PDB entry 6X2X | X-ray diffraction, 2.46 A resolution | chains A and B of the 4 polymer chains in the assembly

[Chain A]
Name: GTP-binding nuclear protein Ran
Organism: Homo sapiens
Reference sequence: P62826 (RAN_HUMAN); residue numbers follow UniProt; this construct covers 1-216
Chain sequence (216 residues; row label = number of the first residue in the row):
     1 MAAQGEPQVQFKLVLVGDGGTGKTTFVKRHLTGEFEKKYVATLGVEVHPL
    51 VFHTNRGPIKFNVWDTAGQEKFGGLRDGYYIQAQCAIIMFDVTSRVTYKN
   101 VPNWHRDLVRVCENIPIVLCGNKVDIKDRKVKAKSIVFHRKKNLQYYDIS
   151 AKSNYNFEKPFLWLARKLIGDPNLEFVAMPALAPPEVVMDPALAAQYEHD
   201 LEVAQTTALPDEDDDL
Unresolved in the structure: 1-8, 187-189
Metal / ion sites: Mg2+: Thr24, Thr42 (together with GMP-PNP)
Ligand contacts: GMP-PNP (GNP; phosphoaminophosphonic acid-guanylate ester): Gly17, Asp18, Gly19, Gly20, Thr21, Gly22, Lys23, Thr24, Thr25, Phe35, Glu36, Lys37, Lys38, Tyr39, Val40, Ala41, Thr42, Thr66, Ala67, Gly68, Gln69, Asn122, Lys123, Asp125, Ile126, Ser150, Ala151, Lys152

[Chain B]
Name: Ran-specific GTPase-activating protein 1
Organism: Saccharomyces cerevisiae
Reference sequence: P41920 (YRB1_YEAST); numbering as in UniProt (aligned over 62-201)
Chain sequence (140 residues; numbered 62 to 201; the number before each row is that of its first residue):
    62 DIHFEPVVHLEKVDVKTMEEDEEVLYKVRAKLFRFDADAKEWKERGTGDC
   112 KFLKNKKTNKVRILMRRDKTLKICANHIIAPEYTLKPNVGSDRSWVYACT
   162 ADIAEGEAEAFTFAIRFGSKENADKFKEEFEKAQEINKKA
Unresolved in the structure: 62-63, 69-77, 201

[Interface between chain A and chain B]
Pairs across the interface (96; chain A residue first):
  Arg29(A) - Glu105(B)  salt bridge
  Thr32(A) - Arg95(B)  hydrogen bond (backbone-side chain)
  Thr32(A) - Glu105(B)
  Thr32(A) - Arg106(B)
  Thr32(A) - Arg128(B)  hydrogen bond (backbone-side chain)
  Gly33(A) - Glu105(B)
  Gly33(A) - Arg106(B)
  Gly33(A) - Arg128(B)
  Glu34(A) - Arg95(B)  salt bridge
  Glu34(A) - Lys104(B)
  Glu34(A) - Glu105(B)  hydrogen bond (backbone-backbone)
  Lys38(A) - Glu102(B)  salt bridge
  Leu50(A) - Lys133(B)
  Val51(A) - Lys133(B)  hydrogen bond (backbone-side chain)
  Phe52(A) - Lys133(B)
  Phe157(A) - Thr131(B)
  Glu158(A) - Lys130(B)
  Phe176(A) - Lys130(B)
  Phe176(A) - Leu132(B)
  Val177(A) - Leu132(B)
  Ala178(A) - Thr78(B)
  Ala178(A) - Arg127(B)
  Ala178(A) - Leu132(B)
  Met179(A) - Arg127(B)  hydrogen bond (backbone-side chain)
  Met179(A) - Leu132(B)
  Met179(A) - Lys133(B)
  Met179(A) - Ile134(B)
  Pro180(A) - Thr78(B)
  Pro180(A) - Met79(B)  hydrophobic
  Ala181(A) - Thr78(B)  hydrogen bond (backbone-backbone)
  Ala181(A) - Met79(B)
  Ala181(A) - Arg123(B)  hydrogen bond (backbone-side chain)
  Ala181(A) - Leu125(B)  hydrophobic
  Ala181(A) - Arg127(B)
  Ala181(A) - Ile134(B)  hydrophobic
  Leu182(A) - Met79(B)  hydrophobic
  Leu182(A) - Arg123(B)  hydrogen bond (backbone-side chain)
  Leu182(A) - Asn137(B)  hydrogen bond (backbone-side chain)
  Leu182(A) - Ile164(B)
  Ala183(A) - Ile164(B)
  Pro184(A) - Arg123(B)
  Pro184(A) - Asn137(B)
  Pro184(A) - His138(B)
  Pro184(A) - Ile139(B)
  Pro184(A) - Ile164(B)  hydrophobic
  Pro185(A) - Ile139(B)
  Pro185(A) - Ala162(B)  hydrophobic
  Pro185(A) - Ile164(B)
  Pro185(A) - Ala169(B)  hydrophobic
  Glu186(A) - Ile139(B)
  Glu186(A) - Ala141(B)
  Tyr197(A) - Thr161(B)
  Tyr197(A) - Ala171(B)
  Leu201(A) - Val157(B)  hydrophobic
  Val203(A) - Lys101(B)
  Ala204(A) - Phe96(B)  hydrophobic
  Ala204(A) - Trp103(B)  hydrogen bond (backbone-side chain)
  Ala204(A) - Asn149(B)  hydrogen bond (backbone-side chain)
  Ala204(A) - Thr173(B)
  Gln205(A) - Lys147(B)
  Gln205(A) - Pro148(B)
  Gln205(A) - Asn149(B)  hydrogen bond (backbone-side chain)
  Gln205(A) - Val150(B)  hydrogen bond (backbone-backbone)
  Thr206(A) - Val150(B)
  Thr207(A) - Phe96(B)
  Thr207(A) - Lys101(B)
  Thr207(A) - Trp103(B)  hydrogen bond (backbone-side chain)
  Thr207(A) - Asn149(B)  hydrogen bond (backbone-side chain)
  Ala208(A) - Trp103(B)
  Ala208(A) - Asn149(B)
  Ala208(A) - Val150(B)
  Leu209(A) - Phe94(B)  hydrophobic
  Leu209(A) - Trp103(B)  hydrophobic
  Leu209(A) - Asn149(B)  hydrogen bond (backbone-side chain)
  Leu209(A) - Ser155(B)
  Leu209(A) - Ala175(B)  hydrophobic
  Leu209(A) - Arg177(B)
  Pro210(A) - Phe94(B)  hydrophobic
  Pro210(A) - Trp103(B)
  Pro210(A) - Arg177(B)  hydrogen bond (backbone-side chain)
  Asp211(A) - Glu105(B)
  Asp211(A) - Arg177(B)  hydrogen bond (backbone-side chain)
  Glu212(A) - Gly151(B)
  Glu212(A) - Ser152(B)  hydrogen bond
  Glu212(A) - Arg154(B)  salt bridge
  Glu212(A) - Arg177(B)  salt bridge
  Asp214(A) - Arg154(B)  hydrogen bond (backbone-side chain)
  Asp215(A) - Arg154(B)
  Asp215(A) - Gly179(B)
  Leu216(A) - Arg90(B)
  Leu216(A) - Lys92(B)  hydrogen bond (backbone-side chain)
  Leu216(A) - Thr108(B)
  Leu216(A) - Arg154(B)
  Leu216(A) - Arg177(B)  hydrogen bond (backbone-side chain)
  Leu216(A) - Phe178(B)
  Leu216(A) - Gly179(B)
Interface residues without a listed pair, chain A (38 interface residues in all): His30, Phe35
Interface residues without a listed pair, chain B (51 interface residues in all): Ala91, Gly107, Asp129, Tyr158, Ala159

[Summary]
Chain A and chain B form an interface of 38 and 51 residues respectively; the contacts include 22 hydrogen
bonds and 5 salt bridges. Polar contacts include Arg29(A)-Glu105(B), Glu34(A)-Arg95(B) and Lys38(A)-Glu102(B).
Ligands of chain A: GMP-PNP. Thr24(A) and Thr42(A) form the Mg2+ site.
Chain A is GTP-binding nuclear protein Ran (Homo sapiens) and chain B is Ran-specific GTPase-activating
protein 1 (Saccharomyces cerevisiae); the structure, Crystal Structure of Mek1NES peptide bound to
CRM1(E571K), was determined by X-ray diffraction together with 6X2M, 6X2O, 6X2P, 6X2R, 6X2S, 6X2U and 3
further entries from the same study.
